Entry 7TFO (electron microscopy, 4.10 A resolution (low resolution: residue-level contacts below are approximate; hydrogen-bond / salt-bridge calls are withheld)); this record covers chains A and H of the 12 polymer chains in the assembly.

# Chain A
Molecule: Envelope glycoprotein BG505 SOSIP.664 - gp120
Source organism: Human immunodeficiency virus 1
UniProt: A0A6H1VH54 (A0A6H1VH54_9PLVG); the construct lacks a stretch of the UniProt sequence and is renumbered around it, so the offset changes along the chain: 31-139 = UniProt 30-138; 148-185 = UniProt 139-176; 189-309 = UniProt 188-308; 312-321 = UniProt 309-318; 2 more segments
Chain sequence (481 residues; numbered 31 to 513 plus 12 insertion-coded residues; 14 numbers in that range are skipped by the numbering (no residue carries them; nothing is unmodelled there); the number before each row is that of its first residue; a row labelled like 185A-185K holds insertion residues (185A, then the next letters in order)):
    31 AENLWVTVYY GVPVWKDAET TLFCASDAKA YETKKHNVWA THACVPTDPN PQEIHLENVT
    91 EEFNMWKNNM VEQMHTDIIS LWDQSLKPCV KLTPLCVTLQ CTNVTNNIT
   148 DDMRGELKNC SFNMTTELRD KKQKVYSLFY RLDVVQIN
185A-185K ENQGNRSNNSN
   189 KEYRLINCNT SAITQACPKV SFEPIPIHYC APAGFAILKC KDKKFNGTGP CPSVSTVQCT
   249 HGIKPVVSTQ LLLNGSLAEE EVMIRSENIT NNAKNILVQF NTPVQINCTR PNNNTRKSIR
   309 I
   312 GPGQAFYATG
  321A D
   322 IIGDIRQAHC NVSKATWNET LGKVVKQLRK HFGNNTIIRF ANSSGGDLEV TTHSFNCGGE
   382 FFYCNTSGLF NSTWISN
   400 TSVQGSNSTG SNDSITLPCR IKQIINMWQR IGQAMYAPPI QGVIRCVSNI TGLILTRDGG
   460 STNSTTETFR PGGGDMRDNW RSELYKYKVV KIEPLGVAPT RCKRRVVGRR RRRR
Unresolved in the structure: 31-33, 70-71, 148-149, 163-170, 185A-185K, 267-268, 312-314, 325, 354-355, 400-412, 459-462, 505-513
Disulfide bonds: Cys54-Cys74, Cys119-Cys205, Cys126-Cys196, Cys131-Cys157, Cys218-Cys247, Cys228-Cys239, Cys296-Cys331, Cys378-Cys445, Cys385-Cys418
Glycans and other covalent adducts: N-acetylglucosamine (NAG) linked to Asn197, Asn276, Asn363, Asn386
Construct notes: conflict Lys64 (Glu63 in A0A6H1VH54), Ser375 (Tyr373 in A0A6H1VH54), Cys501 (Ala498 in A0A6H1VH54), Arg509 (Glu506 in A0A6H1VH54); expression tag (512-513)
What the authors report for this chain:
  - post-translational modification sites: Asn197, Asn276
  - conformationally variable residues (side-chain flip): Asp57 to Glu62, Asn197

# Chain H
Molecule: CD4 binding site antibody Ab1573 - Fab heavy chain
Source organism: Macaca mulatta
Notes: antibody fragment or engineered binder
Chain sequence (228 residues; each row starts with the number of its first residue; a row labelled like 82A-82C holds insertion residues (82A, then the next letters in order)):
     1 QVQLVQSGAE VKKPGASVKV SCKASGFTFG RYSFTWVRQA PGQGLEWVGV IV
   52A P
    53 LVGVTNSAKK FQGRVTITAD TSTNTVYMDL
82A-82C SSL
    83 RSEDTAVYYC ARVGDRFG
100A-100E SGYAM
   101 DVWGRGALVT VSSASTKGPS VFPLAPSSKS TSGGTAALGC LVKDYFPEPV TVSWNSGALT
   161 SGVHTFPAVL QSSGLYSLSS VVTVPSSSLG TQTYICNVNH KPSNTKVDKR VEPKSCDKT
Unresolved in the structure: 114-219
Disulfide bonds: Cys22-Cys92

# How chain A and chain H interact
Contacting residue pairs (19; chain A residue first):
  Thr106(A) - Phe99(H)
  Asp113(A) - Arg31(H)
  Thr198(A) - Val56(H)
  Thr198(A) - Thr57(H)
  Thr198(A) - Asn58(H)
  Ser199(A) - Val56(H)
  Trp427(A) - Ser100A(H)
  Gln428(A) - Gly100(H)
  Gln428(A) - Ser100A(H)
  Gln428(A) - Gly100B(H)
  Gln428(A) - Tyr100C(H)
  Arg429(A) - Arg31(H)
  Arg429(A) - Gly100(H)
  Arg429(A) - Tyr100C(H)
  Ile430(A) - Ser33(H)
  Ile430(A) - Val52(H)
  Ile430(A) - Tyr100C(H)
  Gln432(A) - Val52(H)
  Arg476(A) - Phe99(H)
Interface residues without a listed pair, chain A (17 interface residues in all): Glu102, His105, Ile109, Ala200, Asp368, Asn425, Gly431
Interface residues without a listed pair, chain H (15 interface residues in all): Val50, Val54, Val95, Arg98
Interface features reported in the paper:
  - residue pairs: Asp113(A)-Arg31(H) (salt bridge)
  - epitope / paratope residues, chain A: Asp113(A), Asp368(A)
  - epitope / paratope residues, chain H: Arg31(H)

# Summary
The interface between chain A and chain H involves 17 residues on one side and 15 on the other. The authors
report a salt bridge between Asp113(A) and Arg31(H). Covalently linked N-acetylglucosamine: at Asn197(A),
Asn276(A), Asn363(A) and Asn386(A). The paper reports epitope/paratope residues Asp113(A), Asp368(A) and
Arg31(H); modification sites Asn197(A) and Asn276(A).
Here chain A is Envelope glycoprotein BG505 SOSIP.664 - gp120 (Human immunodeficiency virus 1) and chain H is
CD4 binding site antibody Ab1573 - Fab heavy chain (Macaca mulatta). Entry 7TFO (Cryo-EM structure of HIV-1
Env trimer BG505 SOSIP.664 in complex with CD4bs antibody Ab1573) was determined by electron microscopy,
deposited together with 7RYU, 7RYV and 7TFN.
